6DE4 - chain A; structure by X-ray diffraction, 2.41 A resolution.

# Chain A
Name: Dihydrofolate reductase
Organism: Homo sapiens
Notes: EC 1.5.1.3
UniProt: P00374 (DYR_HUMAN); residues 1-186 here correspond to UniProt positions 2-187 (UniProt number = residue number + 1)
Chain sequence (186 residues; each row starts with the number of its first residue):
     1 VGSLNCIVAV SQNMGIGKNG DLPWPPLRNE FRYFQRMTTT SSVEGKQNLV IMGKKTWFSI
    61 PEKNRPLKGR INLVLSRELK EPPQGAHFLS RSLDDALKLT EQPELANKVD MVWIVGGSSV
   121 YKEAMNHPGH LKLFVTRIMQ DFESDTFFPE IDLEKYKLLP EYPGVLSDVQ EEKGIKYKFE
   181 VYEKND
Residues lining bound ligands:
  - G6Y (3'-[(2R)-4-(2,4-diamino-6-ethylpyrimidin-5-yl)but-3-yn-2-yl]-5'-methoxy[1,1'-biphenyl]-4-carboxylic acid): Ile-7, Val-8, Ala-9, Gly-20, Asp-21, Leu-22, Glu-30, Phe-31, Phe-34, Gln-35, Thr-56, Ser-59, Ile-60, Pro-61, Asn-64, Leu-67, Val-115, Tyr-121, Thr-136
  - NADPH (NDP; NADPH dihydro-nicotinamide-adenine-dinucleotide phosphate): Val-8, Ala-9, Ile-16, Gly-17, Lys-18, Gly-20, Asp-21, Leu-22, Trp-24, Gly-53, Lys-54, Lys-55, Thr-56, Ser-59, Leu-75, Ser-76, Arg-77, Glu-78, Arg-91, Ser-92, Val-115, Gly-116, Gly-117, Ser-118, Ser-119, Val-120, Tyr-121, Glu-123, Thr-146
Reported in the primary citation:
  - binding site for G6Y: Ile-7, Glu-30, Asn-64, Val-115

# Summary
Ligands of chain A: NADPH and compound G6Y. From the paper: a binding site for G6Y at Ile-7, Glu-30 and Asn-64
among others.
Chain A is Dihydrofolate reductase (Homo sapiens); the structure, Homo sapiens dihydrofolate reductase
complexed with beta-NADPH and
3'-[(2R)-4-(2,4-diamino-6-ethylphenyl)but-3-yn-2-yl]-5'-methoxy-[1,1'-biphenyl]-4-carboxylic acid, was
determined by X-ray diffraction (same publication as 6DDP, 6DDS, 6DDW and 6DE5).
